7RK9 - chains A and J of the 60 polymer chains in the assembly; structure by electron microscopy, 2.32 A resolution.

[Chain A (and J)]
Molecule: Capsid protein
Source organism: Adeno-associated virus - 1
Notes: chain J of this document is another copy of the same molecule, construct and numbering; everything in this record applies to it too
Reference sequence: Q9WBP8 (Q9WBP8_9VIRU); the construct has insertions or renumbered stretches relative to UniProt, so the offset changes along the chain: 1-588 = UniProt 1-588; 596-743 = UniProt 589-736
Chain sequence (743 residues; each row starts with the number of its first residue):
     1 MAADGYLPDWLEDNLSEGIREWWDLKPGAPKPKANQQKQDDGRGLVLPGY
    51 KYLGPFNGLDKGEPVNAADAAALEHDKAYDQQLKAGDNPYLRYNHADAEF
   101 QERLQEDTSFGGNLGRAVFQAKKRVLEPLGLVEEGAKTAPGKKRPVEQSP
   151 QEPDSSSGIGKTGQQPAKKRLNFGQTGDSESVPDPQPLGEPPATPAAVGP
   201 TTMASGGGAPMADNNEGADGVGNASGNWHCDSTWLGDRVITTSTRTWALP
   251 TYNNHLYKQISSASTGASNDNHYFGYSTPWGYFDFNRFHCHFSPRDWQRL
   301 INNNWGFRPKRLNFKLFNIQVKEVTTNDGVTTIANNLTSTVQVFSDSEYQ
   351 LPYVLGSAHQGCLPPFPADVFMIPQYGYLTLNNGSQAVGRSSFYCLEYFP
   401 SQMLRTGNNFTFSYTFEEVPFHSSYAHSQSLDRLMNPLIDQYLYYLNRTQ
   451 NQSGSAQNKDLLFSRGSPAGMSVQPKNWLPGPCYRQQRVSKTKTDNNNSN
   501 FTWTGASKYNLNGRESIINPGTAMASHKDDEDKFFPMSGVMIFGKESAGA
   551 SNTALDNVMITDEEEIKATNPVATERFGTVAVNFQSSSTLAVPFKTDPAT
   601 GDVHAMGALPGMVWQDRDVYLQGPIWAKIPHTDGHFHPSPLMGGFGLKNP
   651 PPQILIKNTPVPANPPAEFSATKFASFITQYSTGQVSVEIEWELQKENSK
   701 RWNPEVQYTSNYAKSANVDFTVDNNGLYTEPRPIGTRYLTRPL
Unresolved in the structure: 1-218, 590-591
Construct notes: insertion (589-595)
From the paper describing this entry:
  - conformationally variable residues (order/disorder transition): Ser586, Ser587 to Thr589, Pro593 to Phe594, Lys595

[How chain A and chain J interact]
Contacting residue pairs - 274 pairs, chain A then chain J:
  Ser423(A) - Asp633(J)  hydrogen bond
  Tyr425(A) - His631(J)  hydrogen bond (side chain-backbone)
  His427(A) - Leu381(J)
  His427(A) - His631(J)  hydrogen bond (side chain-backbone)
  His427(A) - Thr632(J)
  Ser428(A) - Thr380(J)  hydrogen bond (backbone-side chain)
  Ser428(A) - Leu381(J)  hydrogen bond (backbone-backbone)
  Ser428(A) - Ser392(J)  hydrogen bond
  Gln429(A) - Pro352(J)
  Gln429(A) - Leu379(J)
  Gln429(A) - Leu381(J)
  Ser430(A) - Leu511(J)
  Ser430(A) - Arg514(J)
  Asp432(A) - Tyr509(J)
  Asp432(A) - Leu511(J)
  Asp432(A) - Arg514(J)  salt bridge
  Arg433(A) - Asp270(J)  hydrogen bond (side chain-backbone)
  Arg433(A) - Asn271(J)
  Arg433(A) - His272(J)  hydrogen bond (side chain-backbone)
  Arg433(A) - Tyr273(J)
  Arg433(A) - Leu379(J)
  Arg433(A) - Arg514(J)
  Leu434(A) - Tyr353(J)
  Leu434(A) - Ser357(J)  hydrogen bond (backbone-side chain)
  Met435(A) - Ser357(J)
  Met435(A) - His359(J)
  Met435(A) - Leu379(J)  hydrophobic
  Asn436(A) - Tyr282(J)  hydrogen bond
  Asn436(A) - Val354(J)
  Asn436(A) - His359(J)  hydrogen bond (backbone-side chain)
  Asn436(A) - Gln375(J)  hydrogen bond (side chain-backbone)
  Asn436(A) - Tyr376(J)
  Asn436(A) - Gly377(J)
  Pro437(A) - Ile260(J)  hydrophobic
  Pro437(A) - Gly377(J)
  Pro437(A) - Tyr378(J)
  Pro437(A) - Leu379(J)  hydrophobic
  Leu438(A) - Ile260(J)  hydrophobic
  Leu438(A) - Ser277(J)
  Leu438(A) - Gln375(J)
  Leu438(A) - Tyr376(J)
  Leu438(A) - Gly377(J)
  Ile439(A) - Tyr282(J)
  Ile439(A) - His359(J)  hydrogen bond (backbone-side chain)
  Ile439(A) - Gln360(J)
  Ile439(A) - Pro374(J)  hydrophobic
  Ile439(A) - Gln375(J)
  Asp440(A) - His359(J)  hydrogen bond (backbone-side chain)
  Asp440(A) - Gln360(J)  hydrogen bond (backbone-backbone)
  Gln441(A) - Ser357(J)  hydrogen bond (side chain-backbone)
  Gln441(A) - Ala358(J)
  Gln441(A) - Gln360(J)  hydrogen bond (backbone-side chain)
  Tyr442(A) - Arg287(J)
  Tyr442(A) - Ala358(J)  hydrogen bond (backbone-backbone)
  Tyr442(A) - His359(J)
  Tyr442(A) - Gln622(J)
  Tyr442(A) - Gly623(J)
  Tyr442(A) - Pro624(J)
  Leu443(A) - Ala358(J)  hydrophobic
  Leu443(A) - Met541(J)  hydrophobic
  Leu443(A) - Ile542(J)
  Leu443(A) - Phe543(J)  hydrophobic
  Leu443(A) - Met642(J)  hydrophobic
  Tyr444(A) - Ile542(J)  hydrogen bond (backbone-backbone)
  Tyr444(A) - Gly544(J)
  Tyr444(A) - Ala548(J)
  Tyr444(A) - Gly549(J)  hydrogen bond (side chain-backbone)
  Tyr444(A) - Thr553(J)
  Tyr444(A) - Val558(J)  hydrophobic
  Tyr445(A) - Asn519(J)
  Leu446(A) - Thr502(J)
  Leu446(A) - Met537(J)  hydrophobic
  Asn447(A) - Thr502(J)  hydrogen bond (backbone-side chain)
  Asn447(A) - Asn552(J)  hydrogen bond
  Arg448(A) - Asn500(J)
  Arg448(A) - Asn552(J)
  Thr449(A) - Ser499(J)  hydrogen bond (side chain-backbone)
  Thr449(A) - Asn500(J)  hydrogen bond (side chain-backbone)
  Thr449(A) - Phe501(J)
  Thr449(A) - Thr502(J)
  Gln450(A) - Asn498(J)  hydrogen bond
  Gln450(A) - Ser499(J)
  Gln450(A) - Asn500(J)
  Gln457(A) - Asn498(J)  hydrogen bond (backbone-side chain)
  Asn458(A) - Asn498(J)
  Lys459(A) - Lys493(J)
  Lys459(A) - Thr494(J)  hydrogen bond (side chain-backbone)
  Lys459(A) - Asn496(J)  hydrogen bond (side chain-backbone)
  Lys459(A) - Asn498(J)
  Asp460(A) - Lys493(J)
  Leu461(A) - Val489(J)  hydrophobic
  Leu461(A) - Ser490(J)
  Leu461(A) - Lys491(J)
  Leu461(A) - Asn496(J)
  Leu461(A) - Thr553(J)
  Leu461(A) - Leu555(J)
  Leu462(A) - Asn552(J)
  Leu462(A) - Thr553(J)
  Phe463(A) - Ile542(J)  hydrophobic
  Phe463(A) - Ser551(J)
  Phe463(A) - Asn552(J)  hydrogen bond (backbone-backbone)
  Phe463(A) - Thr553(J)  hydrogen bond (backbone-backbone)
  Phe463(A) - Leu555(J)  hydrophobic
  Phe463(A) - Val558(J)  hydrophobic
  Ser464(A) - Ala550(J)
  Ser464(A) - Ser551(J)
  Ser464(A) - Asn552(J)  hydrogen bond (side chain-backbone)
  Arg465(A) - Gln360(J)
  Arg465(A) - Ala550(J)  hydrogen bond (backbone-backbone)
  Pro468(A) - Tyr273(J)
  Ala469(A) - Asn271(J)
  Gly470(A) - Asn271(J)
  Met471(A) - Asn271(J)  hydrogen bond (backbone-side chain)
  Met471(A) - Tyr273(J)  hydrophobic
  Met471(A) - Leu379(J)  hydrophobic
  Ser472(A) - Asp270(J)
  Ser472(A) - Asn271(J)  hydrogen bond
  Ser472(A) - Glu515(J)
  Ser472(A) - Ser516(J)  hydrogen bond (backbone-side chain)
  Ser472(A) - Ile517(J)  hydrogen bond (backbone-backbone)
  Val473(A) - Trp503(J)  hydrophobic
  Val473(A) - Ile517(J)  hydrophobic
  Val473(A) - Asn519(J)
  Pro475(A) - Asn519(J)
  Pro475(A) - Met642(J)
  Lys476(A) - Tyr509(J)
  Lys476(A) - Ser516(J)  hydrogen bond
  Lys476(A) - Asn519(J)  hydrogen bond (backbone-backbone)
  Lys476(A) - Pro520(J)
  Lys476(A) - Met642(J)
  Asn477(A) - Gly356(J)  hydrogen bond (side chain-backbone)
  Asn477(A) - Ala627(J)
  Asn477(A) - Pro640(J)
  Asn477(A) - Leu641(J)  hydrogen bond (backbone-backbone)
  Asn477(A) - Met642(J)  hydrogen bond (side chain-backbone)
  Trp478(A) - Ala627(J)  hydrophobic
  Trp478(A) - Lys628(J)  hydrogen bond (side chain-backbone)
  Trp478(A) - Ile629(J)  hydrophobic
  Trp478(A) - Pro630(J)
  Trp478(A) - Pro638(J)
  Trp478(A) - Ser639(J)
  Trp478(A) - Pro640(J)
  Leu479(A) - Ile518(J)  hydrophobic
  Leu479(A) - Leu641(J)  hydrophobic
  Pro480(A) - Tyr509(J)  hydrophobic
  Pro480(A) - Leu511(J)  hydrophobic
  Lys528(A) - Asn512(J)
  Lys528(A) - Gly513(J)
  Asp529(A) - Asn383(J)
  Asp529(A) - Asn512(J)  hydrogen bond
  Asp530(A) - Asn383(J)  hydrogen bond
  Lys567(A) - Leu511(J)
  Lys567(A) - Asn512(J)
  Ala568(A) - Leu511(J)
  Thr569(A) - Thr632(J)
  Asn570(A) - Leu511(J)
  Glu575(A) - Asn510(J)  hydrogen bond
  Arg576(A) - Asn510(J)
  Arg576(A) - Glu515(J)  salt bridge
  Phe577(A) - Tyr484(J)
  Phe577(A) - Tyr509(J)
  Phe577(A) - Asn510(J)  hydrogen bond (backbone-backbone)
  Gly578(A) - Tyr484(J)
  Gly578(A) - Lys508(J)
  Gly578(A) - Tyr509(J)
  Thr579(A) - Tyr484(J)  hydrogen bond (backbone-side chain)
  Thr579(A) - Ala506(J)  hydrogen bond (side chain-backbone)
  Thr579(A) - Ser507(J)
  Thr579(A) - Lys508(J)  hydrogen bond (backbone-backbone)
  Val580(A) - Tyr484(J)  hydrophobic
  Val580(A) - Arg485(J)
  Val580(A) - Ser507(J)
  Val580(A) - His604(J)
  Ala581(A) - Arg485(J)  hydrogen bond (backbone-backbone)
  Ala581(A) - Gln486(J)
  Ala581(A) - Gln487(J)
  Ala581(A) - Ser507(J)
  Ala581(A) - His604(J)
  Val582(A) - Arg485(J)  hydrogen bond (backbone-side chain)
  Val582(A) - His604(J)
  Asn583(A) - Arg485(J)
  Asn583(A) - Gln487(J)
  Phe584(A) - Arg485(J)
  Phe584(A) - Gln487(J)
  Phe584(A) - Arg488(J)
  Phe584(A) - Thr574(J)
  Phe584(A) - Glu575(J)
  Gln585(A) - Gln487(J)  hydrogen bond (backbone-side chain)
  Gln585(A) - Arg488(J)  hydrogen bond (side chain-backbone)
  Gln585(A) - Val489(J)
  Gln585(A) - Asn496(J)  hydrogen bond
  Gln585(A) - Asn497(J)  hydrogen bond (side chain-backbone)
  Gln585(A) - Phe501(J)
  Ser586(A) - Asp495(J)
  Ser586(A) - Asn497(J)
  Ser587(A) - Thr494(J)
  Ser587(A) - Asp495(J)  hydrogen bond (backbone-backbone)
  Ser587(A) - Asn496(J)
  Lys595(A) - Asn497(J)
  Thr596(A) - Asn497(J)
  Asp597(A) - Asn497(J)  hydrogen bond
  Pro598(A) - Gln487(J)
  Pro598(A) - Asn497(J)
  Pro598(A) - Phe501(J)  hydrophobic
  Thr600(A) - Thr504(J)
  Thr600(A) - Gly505(J)
  Thr600(A) - Ala506(J)
  Val603(A) - Tyr484(J)
  Met606(A) - Tyr484(J)  hydrophobic
  Met606(A) - Ala605(J)  hydrophobic
  Met606(A) - Gly607(J)
  Gly607(A) - Gly607(J)
  Ala608(A) - Gly607(J)
  Ala608(A) - Ala608(J)  hydrogen bond (backbone-backbone)
  Ala608(A) - Phe636(J)  hydrophobic
  Leu609(A) - Pro482(J)  hydrophobic
  Leu609(A) - Cys483(J)
  Leu609(A) - Tyr484(J)  hydrophobic
  Leu609(A) - Thr522(J)
  Leu609(A) - Met606(J)
  Leu609(A) - Phe636(J)
  Pro610(A) - Pro482(J)
  Pro610(A) - Trp614(J)  hydrophobic
  Pro610(A) - Phe636(J)
  Pro610(A) - His637(J)
  Pro610(A) - Leu641(J)
  Gly611(A) - Phe636(J)  hydrogen bond (backbone-backbone)
  Gly611(A) - His637(J)  hydrogen bond (backbone-backbone)
  Met612(A) - His635(J)
  Met612(A) - Phe636(J)  hydrogen bond (backbone-backbone)
  Val613(A) - Pro630(J)
  Val613(A) - Thr632(J)
  Val613(A) - Gly634(J)
  Val613(A) - His635(J)
  Trp614(A) - Thr632(J)
  Trp614(A) - Asp633(J)  hydrogen bond (backbone-backbone)
  Trp614(A) - Gly634(J)  hydrogen bond (backbone-backbone)
  Trp614(A) - His635(J)
  Trp614(A) - Phe636(J)
  Gln615(A) - Thr632(J)
  Gln615(A) - Asp633(J)  hydrogen bond (side chain-backbone)
  Asp616(A) - Asp633(J)  hydrogen bond (backbone-side chain)
  Phe636(A) - Phe636(J)  hydrophobic
  His637(A) - Asp633(J)
  His637(A) - Gly634(J)
  Asn698(A) - Glu348(J)  hydrogen bond
  Asn698(A) - Gln350(J)  hydrogen bond (backbone-side chain)
  Lys700(A) - Gln350(J)
  Lys700(A) - Tyr394(J)
  Lys700(A) - Tyr398(J)  hydrogen bond (side chain-backbone)
  Lys700(A) - Phe399(J)
  Arg701(A) - Gly389(J)  hydrogen bond (side chain-backbone)
  Arg701(A) - Arg390(J)  hydrogen bond (side chain-backbone)
  Arg701(A) - Ser391(J)  hydrogen bond (side chain-backbone)
  Arg701(A) - Ser392(J)  hydrogen bond
  Arg701(A) - Phe393(J)
  Arg701(A) - Tyr394(J)
  Trp702(A) - Phe393(J)  hydrogen bond (backbone-backbone)
  Trp702(A) - Tyr398(J)  hydrophobic
  Asn703(A) - Ser391(J)  hydrogen bond (side chain-backbone)
  Asn703(A) - Ser392(J)
  Asn703(A) - Phe393(J)  hydrogen bond (side chain-backbone)
  Val706(A) - Gly389(J)
  Val706(A) - Arg390(J)
  Arg737(A) - Arg390(J)  hydrogen bond (backbone-side chain)
  Arg737(A) - Asp633(J)  salt bridge
  Tyr738(A) - Arg390(J)  hydrogen bond (backbone-side chain)
  Thr740(A) - Arg390(J)
  Thr740(A) - Ser392(J)  hydrogen bond
  Arg741(A) - His631(J)
  Pro742(A) - Tyr394(J)
  Leu743(A) - Pro630(J)  hydrophobic
  Leu743(A) - His631(J)
  Leu743(A) - Thr632(J)
Interface residues without a listed pair, chain A (104 interface residues in all): Ala426, Leu431, Gln452, Gln474, Pro571, Val572, Ala599
Interface residues without a listed pair, chain J (122 interface residues in all): Asn286, Tyr349, Leu351, Asn382, Cys395, Phe535, Ala554, Ile560

[In short]
104 residues of chain A face 122 of chain J across their interface; the contacts include 78 hydrogen bonds and
3 salt bridges. Among the polar pairs are Asp432(A)-Arg514(J), Arg576(A)-Glu515(J) and Arg737(A)-Asp633(J).
From the paper: conformational variability at Ser586(A), Ser587(A) and Pro593(A) among others.
Chain A and chain J are both Capsid protein (Adeno-associated virus - 1); the structure, Cryo-EM Structure of
Adeno-Associated Virus Serotype 1 with Engineered Peptide Domain PHP.B (AAV1-PHP.B), was determined by
electron microscopy, deposited together with 7RK8.
